Entry 1UQU (X-ray diffraction, 2.00 A resolution); this record covers chains A and B.

[Chain A (and B)]
Protein: Alpha, alpha-trehalose-phosphate synthase
From: Escherichia coli
Notes: EC 2.4.1.15; chain B of this document is another copy of the same molecule, construct and numbering; everything in this record applies to it too
Reference sequence: P31677 (OTSA_ECOLI); residue numbers follow UniProt; this construct covers 1-473
Chain sequence (482 residues; each row starts with the number of its first residue; numbering starts at 0):
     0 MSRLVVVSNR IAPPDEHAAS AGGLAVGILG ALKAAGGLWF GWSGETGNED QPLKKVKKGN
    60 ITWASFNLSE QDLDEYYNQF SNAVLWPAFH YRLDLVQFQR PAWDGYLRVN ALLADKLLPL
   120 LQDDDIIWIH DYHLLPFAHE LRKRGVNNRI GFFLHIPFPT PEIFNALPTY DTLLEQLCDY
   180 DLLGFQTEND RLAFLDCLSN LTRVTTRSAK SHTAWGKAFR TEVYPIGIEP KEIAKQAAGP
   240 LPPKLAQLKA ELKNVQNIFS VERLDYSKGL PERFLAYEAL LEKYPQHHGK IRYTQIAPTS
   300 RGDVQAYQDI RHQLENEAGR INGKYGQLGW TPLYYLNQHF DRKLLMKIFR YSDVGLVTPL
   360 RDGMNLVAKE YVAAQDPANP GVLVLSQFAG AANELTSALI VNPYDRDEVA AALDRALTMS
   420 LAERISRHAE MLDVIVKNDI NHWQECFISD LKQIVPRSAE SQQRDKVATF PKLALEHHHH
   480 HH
Disordered / not traced: 0, 15-18, 457-481 (chain B: 0, 13-19, 457-481)
Ligand contacts: uridine-5'-diphosphate-glucose (UPG): Gly22, Trp85, His154, Ile155, Gln185, Ile225, Val260, Glu261, Arg262, Lys267, Ile295, Pro297, Gln337, His338, Phe339, Asp340, Arg341, Leu344, Asp361, Gly362, Met363, Asn364, Leu365, Val366, Glu369

[Chain A / chain B interface]
Pairs across the interface (49; chain A residue first):
  Lys243(A) - Gln326(B)
  Leu247(A) - Leu327(B)
  Leu247(A) - Gly328(B)
  Arg291(A) - Leu327(B)  hydrogen bond (side chain-backbone)
  Thr293(A) - Leu327(B)
  His311(A) - Asn315(B)  hydrogen bond (backbone-side chain)
  Glu314(A) - Glu314(B)
  Glu314(A) - Asn315(B)  hydrogen bond
  Glu314(A) - Gly318(B)
  Glu314(A) - Arg319(B)
  Asn315(A) - His311(B)  hydrogen bond (side chain-backbone)
  Asn315(A) - Glu314(B)  hydrogen bond
  Gly318(A) - Glu314(B)
  Gly318(A) - Tyr334(B)
  Arg319(A) - Glu314(B)
  Asn321(A) - Tyr334(B)
  Asn321(A) - Leu335(B)
  Gly322(A) - Tyr334(B)
  Gly322(A) - Leu335(B)
  Gly322(A) - Asn336(B)  hydrogen bond (backbone-backbone)
  Gly322(A) - Gln337(B)  hydrogen bond (backbone-side chain)
  Lys323(A) - Gln337(B)
  Gly325(A) - Leu335(B)
  Gly325(A) - Gln337(B)  hydrogen bond (backbone-side chain)
  Gln326(A) - Tyr333(B)
  Leu327(A) - Leu244(B)  hydrophobic
  Leu327(A) - Leu247(B)
  Leu327(A) - Arg291(B)  hydrogen bond (backbone-side chain)
  Leu327(A) - Tyr333(B)
  Leu327(A) - Phe339(B)  hydrophobic
  Leu327(A) - Ile347(B)  hydrophobic
  Gly328(A) - Leu247(B)
  Thr330(A) - Tyr333(B)  hydrogen bond
  Tyr333(A) - Gln326(B)
  Tyr333(A) - Leu327(B)
  Tyr333(A) - Thr330(B)
  Tyr334(A) - Gly318(B)
  Tyr334(A) - Asn321(B)
  Tyr334(A) - Gly322(B)
  Leu335(A) - Gly322(B)
  Leu335(A) - Gly325(B)
  Leu335(A) - Gln326(B)
  Leu335(A) - Leu327(B)
  Asn336(A) - Gly322(B)  hydrogen bond (backbone-backbone)
  Gln337(A) - Gly322(B)  hydrogen bond (side chain-backbone)
  Gln337(A) - Lys323(B)  hydrogen bond (side chain-backbone)
  Gln337(A) - Gly325(B)  hydrogen bond (side chain-backbone)
  Phe339(A) - Leu327(B)  hydrophobic
  Ile347(A) - Leu327(B)  hydrophobic
Interface residues without a listed pair, chain A (29 interface residues in all): Leu244, Phe258, Ile295, Ala317, Trp329
Interface residues without a listed pair, chain B (29 interface residues in all): Thr293, Ile295, Arg310, Ala317, Tyr324, Trp329

[Overview]
Chain A and chain B each contribute 29 residues to their interface; the contacts include 14 hydrogen bonds.
Polar contacts include Arg291(A)-Leu327(B), His311(A)-Asn315(B) and Glu314(A)-Asn315(B). Chain A binds
uridine-5'-diphosphate-glucose.
Chain A and chain B are both Alpha, alpha-trehalose-phosphate synthase (Escherichia coli); the structure,
Trehalose-6-phosphate from E. coli bound with UDP-glucose, was determined by X-ray diffraction together with
1UQT from the same study.
